PDB entry 6UW6 | electron microscopy, 3.66 A resolution | chains A and D of the 4 polymer chains in the assembly

[Chain A (and D)]
Protein: Transient receptor potential cation channel subfamily V member 3
Source organism: Homo sapiens
Notes: chain D of this document is another copy of the same molecule, construct and numbering; everything in this record applies to it too
UniProtKB: Q8NET8 (TRPV3_HUMAN); numbering as in UniProt (aligned over 1-790)
Amino-acid sequence (790 residues; row label = number of the first residue in the row):
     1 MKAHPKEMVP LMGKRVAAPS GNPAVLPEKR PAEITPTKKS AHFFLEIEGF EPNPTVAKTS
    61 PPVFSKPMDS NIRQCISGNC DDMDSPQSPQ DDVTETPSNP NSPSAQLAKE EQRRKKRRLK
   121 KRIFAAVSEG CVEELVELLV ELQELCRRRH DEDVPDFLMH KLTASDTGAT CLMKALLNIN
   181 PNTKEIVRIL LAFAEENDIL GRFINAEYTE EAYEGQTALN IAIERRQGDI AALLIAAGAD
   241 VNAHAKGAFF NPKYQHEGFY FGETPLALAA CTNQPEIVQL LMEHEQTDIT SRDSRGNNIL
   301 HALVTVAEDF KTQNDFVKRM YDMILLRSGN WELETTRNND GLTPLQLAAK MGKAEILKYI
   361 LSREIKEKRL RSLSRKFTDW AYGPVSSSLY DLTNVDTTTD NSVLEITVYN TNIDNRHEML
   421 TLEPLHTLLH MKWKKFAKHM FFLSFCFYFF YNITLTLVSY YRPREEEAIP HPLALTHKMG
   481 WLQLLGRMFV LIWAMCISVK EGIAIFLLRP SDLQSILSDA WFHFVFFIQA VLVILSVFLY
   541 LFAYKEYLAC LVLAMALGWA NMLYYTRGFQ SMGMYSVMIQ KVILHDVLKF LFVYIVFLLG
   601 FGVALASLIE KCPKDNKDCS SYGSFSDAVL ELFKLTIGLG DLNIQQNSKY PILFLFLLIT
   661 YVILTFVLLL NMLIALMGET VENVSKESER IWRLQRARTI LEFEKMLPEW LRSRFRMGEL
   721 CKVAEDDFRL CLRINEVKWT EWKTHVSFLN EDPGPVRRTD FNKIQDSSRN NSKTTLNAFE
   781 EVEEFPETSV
Not modelled in the structure: 1-116, 465-479, 613-619, 721-728, 749-790
Sequence notes: variant Val25 (Ile in Q8NET8); engineered mutation Ala169 (Lys in Q8NET8)
Ligand contacts:
  - 6OU ([(2R)-1-[2-azanylethoxy(oxidanyl)phosphoryl]oxy-3-hexadecanoyloxy-propan-2-yl] (Z)-octadec-9-enoate), molecule 1: Met440, Leu443, Ser444, Trp493, Lys500, Glu501, His523, Phe526, Tyr564, Tyr565, Phe703, Met706
  - 6OU, molecule 2: Phe449, Ile453, Thr456, Leu457, Tyr460, Tyr461, Trp559
  - 6OU, molecule 3: Phe522, Leu553, Ala556, Leu557, Ala560, Leu563, Ile579
  - 6OU, molecule 4: Leu532, Glu546, Ala549, Cys550, Leu553
  - 6OU, molecule 5: Leu591, Ile595, Leu598, Ser626, Asp627, Val629, Leu630, Phe633
  - 6OU, molecule 6: Leu599, Val603, Ser624, Phe625, Ser626
  - 6OU, molecule 7: Phe601, Leu657, Thr660, Leu664
  - 6OU, molecule 8: Ile644, Ile652, Leu655, Phe656, Ile659, Ile663
  - 6OU, molecule 9: Tyr650, Ile652, Leu653, Phe656
UniProt features mapped onto this chain:
  - binding site (Na(+)): Gly638
  - natural variant: Gly573 (G573C: In OLMS1; G573S: In OLMS1), Gln580 (Q580P: In FNEPPK2), Trp692 (W692G: In OLMS1)
  - mutagenesis: Leu557 (L557A: Impairs channel activation by tetrahydrocannabivarin), Ala560 (A560L/M: Impairs channel activation by tetrahydrocannabivarin), Asn561 (N561A: Impairs channel activation by tetrahydrocannabivarin), Leu563 (L563A: Impairs channel activation by tetrahydrocannabivarin)
Reported in the primary citation:
  - conformationally variable residues (helix shift, loop rearrangement): Gly638, Ile674

[How chain A and chain D interact]
Contacting residue pairs (79):
  Trp380(A) with Tyr213(D)
  Ala381(A) with Arg225(D), hydrogen bond (backbone-side chain)
  Tyr382(A) with Gln216(D); Asn220(D); Glu224(D); Phe250(D), hydrophobic; Phe259(D), hydrophobic; Leu268(D)
  Gly383(A) with Glu224(D), hydrogen bond (backbone-side chain)
  Pro384(A) with Phe259(D)
  Val385(A) with Phe249(D), hydrophobic; Gly258(D); Phe259(D)
  Ser459(A) with Ser607(D)
  Tyr460(A) with Val603(D), hydrophobic; Ser624(D); Phe625(D), hydrogen bond (side chain-backbone)
  Arg462(A) with Ser607(D), hydrogen bond (side chain-backbone)
  Arg464(A) with Ile609(D), hydrogen bond (side chain-backbone)
  Lys545(A) with Tyr650(D), hydrogen bond (backbone-side chain)
  Leu548(A) with Ser607(D); Tyr650(D)
  Ala549(A) with Leu653(D), hydrophobic
  Val552(A) with Ala604(D); Ser607(D); Leu608(D), hydrophobic; Leu653(D), hydrophobic
  Leu553(A) with Leu657(D), hydrophobic
  Met555(A) with Val603(D); Ala604(D)
  Ala556(A) with Ala604(D), hydrophobic
  Trp559(A) with Val596(D); Leu599(D); Gly600(D)
  Ala560(A) with Phe597(D), hydrophobic
  Leu563(A) with Val593(D), hydrophobic; Val596(D), hydrophobic; Phe597(D), hydrophobic
  Ser571(A) with Lys589(D)
  Met572(A) with Lys589(D); Val593(D), hydrophobic
  Tyr575(A) with Lys589(D); Phe590(D); Val593(D), hydrophobic; Met672(D); Leu676(D), hydrophobic
  Met578(A) with Met672(D), hydrophobic; Leu676(D), hydrophobic
  Ile579(A) with Leu668(D), hydrophobic; Met672(D), hydrophobic
  Val582(A) with Leu668(D), hydrophobic
  Ile583(A) with Leu668(D), hydrophobic
  Leu630(A) with Leu642(D), hydrophobic; Ile644(D), hydrophobic
  Phe633(A) with Ile659(D), hydrophobic
  Ile637(A) with Val662(D), hydrophobic; Phe666(D)
  Leu639(A) with Gly638(D); Gly640(D)
  Ile674(A) with Asn671(D)
  Met677(A) with Val667(D); Leu668(D); Asn671(D); Met672(D)
  Gly678(A) with Ala675(D)
  Val681(A) with Met672(D), hydrophobic; Ala675(D), hydrophobic; Leu676(D), hydrophobic
  Ser685(A) with Glu679(D)
  Val737(A) with His256(D)
  Trp742(A) with Thr272(D)
  Lys743(A) with Val306(D); Phe316(D)
  Val746(A) with Arg226(D); Thr272(D); Asn273(D), hydrogen bond (backbone-side chain)
  Ser747(A) with Asn273(D); Asn314(D); Phe316(D)
Other interface residues (no listed pair), chain A (47 interface residues in all): Thr456, Glu546, Met574, Lys634, Leu673, Trp739
Other interface residues (no listed pair), chain D (62 interface residues in all): Phe261, Cys271, Glu308, Asp315, Phe592, Ala606, Glu610, Lys611, Leu635, Leu639, Phe656, Ile663, Leu669, Leu673

[In short]
47 residues of chain A face 62 of chain D across their interface, with 7 hydrogen bonds. Polar pairs include
Ala381(A)-Arg225(D), Gly383(A)-Glu224(D) and Tyr460(A)-Phe625(D). Chain A binds 9 copies of compound 6OU.
UniProt lists Na+-binding residue Gly638(A) and 4 mutagenesis sites on chain A. From the paper: conformational
variability at Gly638(A) and Ile674(A).
Chain A and chain D are both Transient receptor potential cation channel subfamily V member 3 (Homo sapiens);
the structure, Cryo-EM structure of the human TRPV3 K169A mutant, was determined by electron microscopy
together with 6UW4, 6UW8 and 6UW9 from the same study.
